PDB entry 9BVT | X-ray diffraction, 3.40 A resolution | chains A and H of the 14 polymer chains in the assembly

# Chain A
Molecule: DNA-directed RNA polymerase II subunit RPB1
Source organism: Saccharomyces cerevisiae
Notes: EC 2.7.7.6
UniProt: P04050 (RPB1_YEAST); residue numbers follow UniProt; this construct covers 1-1733
Amino-acid sequence (1733 residues; row label = number of the first residue in the row):
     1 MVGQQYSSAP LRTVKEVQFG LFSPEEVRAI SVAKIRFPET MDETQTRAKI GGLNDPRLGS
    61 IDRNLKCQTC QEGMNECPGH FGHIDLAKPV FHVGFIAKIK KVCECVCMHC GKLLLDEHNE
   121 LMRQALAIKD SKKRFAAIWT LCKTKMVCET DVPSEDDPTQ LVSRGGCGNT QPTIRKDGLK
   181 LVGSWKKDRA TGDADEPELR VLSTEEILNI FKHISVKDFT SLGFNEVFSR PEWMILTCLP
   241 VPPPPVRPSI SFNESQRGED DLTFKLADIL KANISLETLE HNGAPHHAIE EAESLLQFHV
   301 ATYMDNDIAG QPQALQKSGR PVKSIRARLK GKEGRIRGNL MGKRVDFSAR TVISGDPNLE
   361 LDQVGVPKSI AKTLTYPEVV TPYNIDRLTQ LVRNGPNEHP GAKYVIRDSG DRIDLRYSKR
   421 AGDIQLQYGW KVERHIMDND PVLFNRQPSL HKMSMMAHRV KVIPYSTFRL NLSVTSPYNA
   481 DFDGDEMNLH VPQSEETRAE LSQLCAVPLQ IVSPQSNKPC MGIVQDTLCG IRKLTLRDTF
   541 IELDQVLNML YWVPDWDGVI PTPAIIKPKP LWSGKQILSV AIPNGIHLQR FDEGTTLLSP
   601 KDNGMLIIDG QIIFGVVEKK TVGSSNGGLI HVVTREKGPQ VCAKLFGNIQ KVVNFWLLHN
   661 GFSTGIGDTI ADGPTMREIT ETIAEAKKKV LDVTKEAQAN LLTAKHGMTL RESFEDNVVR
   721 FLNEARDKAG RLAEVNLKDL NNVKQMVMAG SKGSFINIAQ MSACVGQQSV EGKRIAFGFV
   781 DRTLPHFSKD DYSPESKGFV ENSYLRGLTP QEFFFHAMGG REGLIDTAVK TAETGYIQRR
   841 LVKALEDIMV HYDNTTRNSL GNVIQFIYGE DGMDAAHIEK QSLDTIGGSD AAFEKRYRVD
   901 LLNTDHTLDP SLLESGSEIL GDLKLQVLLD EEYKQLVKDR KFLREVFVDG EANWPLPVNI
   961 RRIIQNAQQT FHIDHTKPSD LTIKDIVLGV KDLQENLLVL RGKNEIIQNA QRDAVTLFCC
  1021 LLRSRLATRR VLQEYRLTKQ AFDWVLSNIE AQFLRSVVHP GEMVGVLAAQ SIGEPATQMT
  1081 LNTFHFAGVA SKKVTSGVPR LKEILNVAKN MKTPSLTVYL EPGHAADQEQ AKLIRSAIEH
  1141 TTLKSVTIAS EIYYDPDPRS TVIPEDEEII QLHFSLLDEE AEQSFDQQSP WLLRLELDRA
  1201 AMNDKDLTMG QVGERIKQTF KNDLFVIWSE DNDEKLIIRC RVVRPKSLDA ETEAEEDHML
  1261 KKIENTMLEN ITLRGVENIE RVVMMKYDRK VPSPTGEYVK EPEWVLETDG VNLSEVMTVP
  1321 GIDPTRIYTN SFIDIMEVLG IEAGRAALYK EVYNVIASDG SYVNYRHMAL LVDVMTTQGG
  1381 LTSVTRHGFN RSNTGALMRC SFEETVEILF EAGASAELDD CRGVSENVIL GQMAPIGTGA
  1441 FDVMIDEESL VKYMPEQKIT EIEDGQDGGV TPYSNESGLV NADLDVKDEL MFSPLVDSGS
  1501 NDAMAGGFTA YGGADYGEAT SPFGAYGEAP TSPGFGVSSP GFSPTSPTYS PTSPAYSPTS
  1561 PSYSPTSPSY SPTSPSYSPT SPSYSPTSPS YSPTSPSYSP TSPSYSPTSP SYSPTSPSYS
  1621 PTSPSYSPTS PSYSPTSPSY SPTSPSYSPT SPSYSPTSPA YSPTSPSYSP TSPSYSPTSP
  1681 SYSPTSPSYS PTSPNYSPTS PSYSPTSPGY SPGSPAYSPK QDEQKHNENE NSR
Not modelled in the structure: 1-2, 154-162, 166, 187-197, 253-255, 319-320, 1078-1097, 1157-1160, 1173-1186, 1244-1254, 1456-1733
Metal / ion sites: Zn2+ site 1: Cys-67, Cys-70, Cys-77, His-80; Zn2+ site 2: Cys-107, Cys-110, Cys-167; Mn2+ site 1: Asp-481, Asp-483, Asp-485 (shared with 1 residue of chain X); Mn2+ site 2: Asp-481, Asp-483 (shared with 1 residue of chain B)
Swiss-Prot annotation at these positions:
  - region: Pro-248 to Asp-260 (Lid loop), Asn-306 to Lys-323 (Rudder loop), Pro-810 to Glu-822 (Bridging helix)
  - binding site (Zn(2+)): Cys-67, Cys-70, Cys-77, His-80, Cys-107, Cys-110, Cys-148, Cys-167
  - binding site (Mg(2+)): Asp-481, Asp-483, Asp-485
  - modified residue: Thr-1471 (Phosphothreonine)
  - cross-link (Glycyl lysine isopeptide (Lys-Gly)): Lys-695 (interchain with G-Cter in ubiquitin), Lys-1246 (interchain with G-Cter in ubiquitin), Lys-1350 (interchain with G-Cter in ubiquitin)
  - natural variant: Ser-1653 to Pro-1659 (deletion: In strain: A364A)
  - mutagenesis: Lys-1246 (K1246R: Impairs ubiquitination during transcription stress)

# Chain H
Molecule: DNA-directed RNA polymerases I, II, and III subunit RPABC3
Source organism: Saccharomyces cerevisiae
UniProt: A0A6A5Q8C2 (A0A6A5Q8C2_YEASX); residue numbers follow UniProt; this construct covers 1-146
Amino-acid sequence (146 residues; numbered 1 to 146; the number before each row is that of its first residue):
     1 MSNTLFDDIF QVSEVDPGRY NKVCRIEAAS TTQDQCKLTL DINVELFPVA AQDSLTVTIA
    61 SSLNLEDTPA NDSSATRSWR PPQAGDRSLA DDYDYVMYGT AYKFEEVSKD LIAVYYSFGG
   121 LLMRLEGNYR NLNNLKQENA YLLIRR
Not modelled in the structure: 1, 51-54, 64-75, 82-88, 108-112

# How chain A and chain H interact
Contacting residue pairs - 51 pairs, chain A then chain H:
  Arg-537(A) / Tyr-20(H)  hydrogen bond
  Arg-537(A) / Val-23(H)
  Arg-537(A) / Asp-41(H)  salt bridge
  Arg-537(A) / Leu-121(H)
  Asp-538(A) / Tyr-20(H)
  Asp-538(A) / Asn-21(H)
  Asp-538(A) / Lys-22(H)  hydrogen bond (side chain-backbone)
  Phe-540(A) / Val-23(H)  hydrophobic
  Phe-540(A) / Asn-43(H)
  Ile-560(A) / Ser-78(H)
  Ile-560(A) / Trp-79(H)
  Thr-562(A) / Tyr-98(H)
  Pro-563(A) / Trp-79(H)
  Pro-563(A) / Tyr-98(H)
  Ala-564(A) / Met-97(H)
  Ala-564(A) / Tyr-98(H)
  Ala-564(A) / Phe-118(H)
  Ile-565(A) / Leu-46(H)  hydrophobic
  Ile-565(A) / Tyr-95(H)
  Ile-565(A) / Val-96(H)
  Ile-565(A) / Met-97(H)  hydrophobic
  Ile-566(A) / Val-96(H)  hydrogen bond (backbone-backbone)
  Ile-566(A) / Met-97(H)
  Ile-566(A) / Tyr-98(H)  hydrophobic
  Lys-567(A) / Ala-90(H)
  Lys-567(A) / Asp-91(H)
  Lys-567(A) / Val-96(H)
  Pro-568(A) / Leu-46(H)
  Pro-568(A) / Asp-94(H)
  Pro-568(A) / Val-96(H)
  Ser-573(A) / Gly-119(H)  hydrogen bond (side chain-backbone)
  Lys-575(A) / Gly-119(H)
  Lys-575(A) / Gly-120(H)
  Leu-597(A) / Tyr-102(H)  hydrogen bond (backbone-side chain)
  Leu-597(A) / Lys-103(H)
  Leu-597(A) / Tyr-115(H)  hydrophobic
  Leu-598(A) / Arg-25(H)  hydrogen bond (backbone-side chain)
  Leu-598(A) / Thr-39(H)
  Leu-598(A) / Tyr-115(H)  hydrophobic
  Leu-598(A) / Arg-124(H)
  Ser-599(A) / Arg-25(H)  hydrogen bond (backbone-side chain)
  Pro-600(A) / Arg-25(H)
  Asp-602(A) / Tyr-20(H)
  Ile-613(A) / Tyr-102(H)  hydrophobic
  Ile-613(A) / Ser-117(H)  hydrogen bond (backbone-side chain)
  Ile-613(A) / Gly-120(H)  hydrogen bond (backbone-backbone)
  Val-735(A) / Arg-19(H)  hydrogen bond (backbone-side chain)
  Lys-738(A) / Arg-19(H)  hydrogen bond (side chain-backbone)
  Asp-739(A) / Arg-19(H)  salt bridge
  Lys-744(A) / Arg-19(H)
  His-975(A) / Lys-136(H)  hydrogen bond
Also at the interface, not in a pair above, chain A (33 interface residues in all): Val-559, Pro-570, Leu-571, Trp-572, Gln-576, Leu-606, Ile-608, Ile-612, Phe-614
Also at the interface, not in a pair above, chain H (33 interface residues in all): Pro-17, Glu-105, Leu-122, Met-123

# Summary
Chain A and chain H each contribute 33 residues to their interface; the contacts include 12 hydrogen bonds and
2 salt bridges. Among the polar pairs are Arg-537(A)/Asp-41(H), Asp-739(A)/Arg-19(H) and Arg-537(A)/Tyr-20(H).
Chain A is DNA-directed RNA polymerase II subunit RPB1 and chain H is DNA-directed RNA polymerases I, II, and
III subunit RPABC3, both from Saccharomyces cerevisiae; the structure, RNA Pol II - High Mn(+2) concentration,
was determined by X-ray diffraction (same publication as 9BW0, 8U9R and 8U9X).
